PDB entry 7L25 | X-ray diffraction, 1.85 A resolution | chain A

Chain A:
Protein: Mitogen-activated protein kinase kinase kinase kinase 1
Notes: EC 2.7.11.1; fragment: kinase domain
UniProt: Q92918 (M4K1_HUMAN); residues 6-294 here = UniProt positions 6-294
Chain sequence (289 residues; numbered 6 to 294; the number before each row is that of its first residue):
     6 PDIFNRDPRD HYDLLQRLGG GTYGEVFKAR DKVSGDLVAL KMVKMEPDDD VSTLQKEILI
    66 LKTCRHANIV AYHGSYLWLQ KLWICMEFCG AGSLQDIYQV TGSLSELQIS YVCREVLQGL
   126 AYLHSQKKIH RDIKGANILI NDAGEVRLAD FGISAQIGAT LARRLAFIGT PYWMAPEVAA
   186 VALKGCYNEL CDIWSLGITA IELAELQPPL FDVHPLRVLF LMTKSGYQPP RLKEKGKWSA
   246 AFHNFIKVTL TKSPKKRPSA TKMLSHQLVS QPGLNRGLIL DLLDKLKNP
Disordered / not traced: 6
Differences from the reference sequence: engineered mutation A171 (Ser in Q92918), C191 (Gly in Q92918)
Swiss-Prot annotation at these positions:
  - active site: D137 (Proton acceptor)
  - binding site (ATP): L23 to V31, K46
  - modified residue (Phosphothreonine): T165, T175
Cystine bridges: C191 forms a disulfide with the same residue of a neighbouring copy of this chain
Residues lining bound ligands: XHS (6-(2-fluoro-6-methoxyphenyl)-1-[6-(4-methylpiperazin-1-yl)pyridin-2-yl]-1H-pyrazolo[4,3-c]pyridine): L23, Y28, V31, A44, K46, V75, M91, E92, F93, C94, G95, G97, S98, D101, A141, N142, L144, A154
From the paper describing this entry:
  - binding site for XHS: E92, F93, C94, D101

Overview:
Ligands of chain A: compound XHS. UniProt lists active-site residue D137 and 10 ATP-binding residues. The
paper reports a binding site for XHS at E92, F93 and C94 among others.
Chain A is Mitogen-activated protein kinase kinase kinase kinase 1; the structure, HPK1 in complex with
compound 18, was determined by X-ray diffraction, deposited together with 7L24 and 7L26.
